PDB entry 3JSE | X-ray diffraction, 2.90 A resolution | chains F and M of the 21 polymer chains in the assembly

# Chain F
Name: Proteasome subunit alpha
Organism: Thermoplasma acidophilum
Notes: EC 3.4.25.1
Reference sequence: P25156 (PSMA_THEAC); residue numbers follow UniProt; this construct covers 7-233
Sequence (227 residues; row label = number of the first residue in the row):
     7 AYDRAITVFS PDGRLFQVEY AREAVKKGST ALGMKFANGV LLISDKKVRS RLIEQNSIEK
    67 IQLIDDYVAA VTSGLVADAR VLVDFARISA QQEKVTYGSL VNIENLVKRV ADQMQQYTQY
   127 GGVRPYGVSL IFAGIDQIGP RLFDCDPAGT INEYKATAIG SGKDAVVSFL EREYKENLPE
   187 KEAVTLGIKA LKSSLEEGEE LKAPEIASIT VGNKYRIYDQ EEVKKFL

# Chain M
Name: Proteasome subunit beta
Organism: Thermoplasma acidophilum
Notes: EC 3.4.25.1
Reference sequence: P28061 (PSMB_THEAC); residues 1-203 here correspond to UniProt positions 9-211 (UniProt number = residue number + 8)
Sequence (203 residues; numbered 1 to 203; the number before each row is that of its first residue):
     1 TTTVGITLKD AVIMATERRV TMENFIMHKN GKKLFQIDTY TGMTIAGLVG DAQVLVRYMK
    61 AELELYRLQR RVNMPIEAVA TLLSNMLNQV KYMPYMVQLL VGGIDTAPHV FSIDAAGGSV
   121 EDIYASTGSG SPFVYGVLES QYSEKMTVDE GVDLVIRAIS AAKQRDSASG GMIDVAVITR
   181 KDGYVQLPTD QIESRIRKLG LIL

# How chain F and chain M interact
Pairs across the interface - 19 pairs, chain F then chain M:
  E99(F) with R70(M), salt bridge
  V101(F) with N85(M), hydrogen bond (backbone-side chain)
  T102(F) with T81(M); L82(M); N85(M), hydrogen bond (backbone-side chain)
  Y103(F) with E62(M), hydrogen bond; Y66(M); R70(M); M74(M), hydrophobic; A78(M); T81(M)
  V107(F) with Y66(M); V72(M), hydrophobic; P75(M)
  N108(F) with R70(M), hydrogen bond (side chain-backbone)
  N111(F) with Q69(M), hydrogen bond (side chain-backbone); R70(M)
  R115(F) with R70(M)
  I144(F) with V72(M), hydrophobic
Interface residues without a listed pair, chain F (11 interface residues in all): G104, E110
Interface residues without a listed pair, chain M (12 interface residues in all): R71

# Summary
Chain F and chain M form an interface of 11 and 12 residues respectively; the contacts include 5 hydrogen
bonds and 1 salt bridge. Polar contacts include E99(F)-R70(M), V101(F)-N85(M) and T102(F)-N85(M).
Here chain F is Proteasome subunit alpha and chain M is Proteasome subunit beta, both from Thermoplasma
acidophilum. Entry 3JSE (Crystal structure of archaeal 20S proteasome in complex with mutated P26 activator)
was determined by X-ray diffraction together with 3JRM and 3JTL from the same study.
